PDB entry 6X2P | X-ray diffraction, 2.40 A resolution | chains A and B of the 4 polymer chains in the assembly

== Chain A ==
Molecule: GTP-binding nuclear protein Ran
From: Homo sapiens
UniProtKB: P62826 (RAN_HUMAN); residue numbers follow UniProt; this construct covers 1-216
Chain sequence (216 residues; row label = number of the first residue in the row):
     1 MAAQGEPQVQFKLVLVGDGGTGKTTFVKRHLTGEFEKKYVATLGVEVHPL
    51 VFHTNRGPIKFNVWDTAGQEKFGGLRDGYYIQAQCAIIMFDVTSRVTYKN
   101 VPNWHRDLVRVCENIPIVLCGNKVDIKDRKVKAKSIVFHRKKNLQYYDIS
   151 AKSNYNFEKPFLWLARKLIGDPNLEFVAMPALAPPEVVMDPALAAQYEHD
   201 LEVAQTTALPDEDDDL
Unresolved in the structure: 1-8, 187-189
Swiss-Prot annotation at these positions:
  - region: K37 to V45 (Switch-I), G68 to Q84 (Switch-II), D211 to L216 (Interaction with RANBP1)
  - binding site (GTP): D18 to T25, E36 to T42, G68, N122 to D125, S150 to K152
  - site: Q69 (Essential for GTP hydrolysis)
  - modified residue: A2 (N-acetylalanine), T24 (Phosphothreonine), K37 (N6-acetyllysine), K60 (N6-acetyllysine), K71 (N6-acetyllysine), K99 (N6-acetyllysine), K134 (N6-acetyllysine), K159 (N6-acetyllysine)
  - cross-link (Glycyl lysine isopeptide (Lys-Gly)): K71 (interchain with G-Cter in SUMO2), K152 (interchain with G-Cter in SUMO2)

== Chain B ==
Molecule: Ran-specific GTPase-activating protein 1
From: Saccharomyces cerevisiae
UniProtKB: P41920 (YRB1_YEAST); residues 62-201 here = UniProt positions 62-201
Chain sequence (140 residues; each row starts with the number of its first residue):
    62 DIHFEPVVHLEKVDVKTMEEDEEVLYKVRAKLFRFDADAKEWKERGTGDC
   112 KFLKNKKTNKVRILMRRDKTLKICANHIIAPEYTLKPNVGSDRSWVYACT
   162 ADIAEGEAEAFTFAIRFGSKENADKFKEEFEKAQEINKKA
Unresolved in the structure: 62-77, 201

== Interface between chain A and chain B ==
Pairs across the interface (93; chain A residue first):
  R29(A) - E105(B)  salt bridge
  T32(A) - R95(B)
  T32(A) - E105(B)
  T32(A) - R106(B)
  T32(A) - R128(B)  hydrogen bond (backbone-side chain)
  G33(A) - E105(B)
  G33(A) - R106(B)
  G33(A) - R128(B)
  E34(A) - R95(B)  salt bridge
  E34(A) - K104(B)
  E34(A) - E105(B)  hydrogen bond (backbone-backbone)
  L50(A) - K133(B)
  V51(A) - K133(B)  hydrogen bond (backbone-side chain)
  F52(A) - K133(B)
  F157(A) - T131(B)
  E158(A) - K130(B)
  F176(A) - L132(B)
  V177(A) - L132(B)
  A178(A) - R127(B)
  A178(A) - L132(B)
  M179(A) - T78(B)
  M179(A) - R127(B)  hydrogen bond (backbone-side chain)
  M179(A) - L132(B)
  M179(A) - K133(B)
  M179(A) - I134(B)  hydrogen bond (side chain-backbone)
  P180(A) - T78(B)
  P180(A) - M79(B)  hydrophobic
  A181(A) - T78(B)  hydrogen bond (backbone-backbone)
  A181(A) - M79(B)
  A181(A) - R123(B)  hydrogen bond (backbone-side chain)
  A181(A) - L125(B)  hydrophobic
  A181(A) - R127(B)
  A181(A) - I134(B)  hydrophobic
  L182(A) - M79(B)  hydrophobic
  L182(A) - R123(B)  hydrogen bond (backbone-side chain)
  L182(A) - N137(B)  hydrogen bond (backbone-side chain)
  A183(A) - I164(B)
  P184(A) - R123(B)
  P184(A) - N137(B)
  P184(A) - H138(B)
  P184(A) - I139(B)
  P184(A) - I164(B)  hydrophobic
  P185(A) - I139(B)
  P185(A) - A162(B)  hydrophobic
  P185(A) - I164(B)
  P185(A) - A169(B)  hydrophobic
  E186(A) - I139(B)
  Y197(A) - T161(B)
  Y197(A) - A171(B)
  E198(A) - K147(B)  salt bridge
  L201(A) - K147(B)
  L201(A) - V157(B)  hydrophobic
  V203(A) - F96(B)  hydrophobic
  V203(A) - K101(B)
  A204(A) - F96(B)  hydrophobic
  A204(A) - W103(B)  hydrogen bond (backbone-side chain)
  A204(A) - N149(B)  hydrogen bond (backbone-side chain)
  A204(A) - T173(B)
  Q205(A) - K147(B)
  Q205(A) - P148(B)
  Q205(A) - N149(B)  hydrogen bond (backbone-side chain)
  Q205(A) - V150(B)  hydrogen bond (backbone-backbone)
  T206(A) - V150(B)
  T207(A) - F96(B)
  T207(A) - K101(B)  hydrogen bond
  T207(A) - W103(B)  hydrogen bond (backbone-side chain)
  T207(A) - N149(B)  hydrogen bond (backbone-side chain)
  A208(A) - W103(B)
  A208(A) - N149(B)
  A208(A) - V150(B)
  L209(A) - W103(B)
  L209(A) - N149(B)  hydrogen bond (backbone-side chain)
  L209(A) - S155(B)
  L209(A) - A175(B)  hydrophobic
  L209(A) - R177(B)
  P210(A) - F94(B)  hydrophobic
  P210(A) - W103(B)
  P210(A) - R177(B)  hydrogen bond (backbone-side chain)
  D211(A) - R177(B)  hydrogen bond (backbone-side chain)
  E212(A) - G151(B)
  E212(A) - S152(B)  hydrogen bond
  E212(A) - R154(B)  salt bridge
  E212(A) - R177(B)  salt bridge
  D214(A) - R154(B)  hydrogen bond (backbone-side chain)
  D215(A) - R154(B)
  D215(A) - G179(B)
  L216(A) - R90(B)
  L216(A) - A91(B)
  L216(A) - K92(B)  hydrogen bond (backbone-side chain)
  L216(A) - T108(B)
  L216(A) - R177(B)  hydrogen bond (backbone-side chain)
  L216(A) - F178(B)
  L216(A) - G179(B)
Interface residues without a listed pair, chain A (41 interface residues in all): H30, L31, F35, D200, D213
Interface residues without a listed pair, chain B (49 interface residues in all): D129, A141, Y158, E166

== Summary ==
The interface between chain A and chain B involves 41 residues on one side and 49 on the other; the contacts
include 23 hydrogen bonds and 5 salt bridges. Among the polar pairs are R29(A)-E105(B), E34(A)-R95(B) and
E198(A)-K147(B).
Here chain A is GTP-binding nuclear protein Ran (Homo sapiens) and chain B is Ran-specific GTPase-activating
protein 1 (Saccharomyces cerevisiae). Entry 6X2P (Crystal Structure of the Mek1NES peptide bound to CRM1) was
determined by X-ray diffraction, deposited together with 6X2M, 6X2O, 6X2R, 6X2S, 6X2U, 6X2V and 3 further
entries.
